3GLI - chains C and O of the 8 polymer chains in the assembly; structure by X-ray diffraction, 3.50 A resolution.

[Chain C]
Name: DNA polymerase III subunit tau
From: Escherichia coli
Notes: EC 2.7.7.7
UniProtKB: P06710 (DPO3X_ECOLI); residues 1-373 here = UniProt positions 1-373
Chain sequence (395 residues; row label = number of the first residue in the row; numbers below 1 keep their minus sign (Met-21 is residue -21)):
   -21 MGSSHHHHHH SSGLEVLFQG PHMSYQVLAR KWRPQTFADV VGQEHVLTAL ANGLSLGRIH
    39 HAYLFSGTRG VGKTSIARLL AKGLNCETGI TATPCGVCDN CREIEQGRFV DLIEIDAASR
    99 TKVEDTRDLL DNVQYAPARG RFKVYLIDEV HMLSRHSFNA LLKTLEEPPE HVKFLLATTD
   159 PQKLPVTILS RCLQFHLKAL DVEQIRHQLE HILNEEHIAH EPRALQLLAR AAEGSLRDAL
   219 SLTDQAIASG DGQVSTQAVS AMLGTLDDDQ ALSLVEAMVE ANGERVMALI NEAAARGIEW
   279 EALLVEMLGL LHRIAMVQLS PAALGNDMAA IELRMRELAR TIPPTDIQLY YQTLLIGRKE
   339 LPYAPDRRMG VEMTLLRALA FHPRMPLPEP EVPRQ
Unresolved in the structure: -21 to 3, 369-373
Sequence notes: expression tag (-21 to 0)
Bound ions: Mg2+: Thr52 (together with ADP); Zn2+: Cys64, Cys73, Cys76, Cys79
Small-molecule neighbours:
  - ADP / beryllium trifluoride, molecule 1: Ala7, Arg8, Trp10, Arg11, Pro12, Asp17, Val18, Val19, Gln21, Arg47, Gly48, Val49, Gly50, Lys51, Thr52, Ser53, Asp126, Glu127, Thr157, Gln186, Leu214, Arg215, Leu218
  - ADP / beryllium trifluoride, molecule 2: Glu144, Thr165, Ser168, Arg169
From the paper describing this entry:
  - mutagenesis - T157A: abolished catalytic activity on ATP (citing earlier work)

[Chain O]
Name: DNA polymerase III subunit psi
Notes: EC 2.7.7.7
UniProtKB: P28632 (HOLD_ECOLI); residue numbers follow UniProt; this construct covers 2-28
Chain sequence (27 residues; numbered 2 to 28; the number before each row is that of its first residue):
     2 TSRRDWQLQQ LGITQWSLRR PGALQGE

[How chain C and chain O interact]
Contacting residue pairs (21; chain C residue first):
  Gln296(C) - Leu25(O)
  Leu297(C) - Ala24(O)
  Leu297(C) - Leu25(O)  hydrophobic
  Leu297(C) - Glu28(O)
  Ser298(C) - Glu28(O)
  Pro299(C) - Glu28(O)
  Pro322(C) - Leu25(O)  hydrophobic
  Thr323(C) - Trp17(O)
  Thr323(C) - Ser18(O)
  Thr323(C) - Leu19(O)
  Gln326(C) - Trp17(O)
  Gln330(C) - Ile14(O)
  Gln330(C) - Thr15(O)
  Thr331(C) - Ile14(O)
  Ile334(C) - Leu12(O)
  Ile334(C) - Ile14(O)  hydrophobic
  Arg355(C) - Leu12(O)
  Arg355(C) - Ile14(O)
  Phe359(C) - Gln8(O)
  Phe359(C) - Leu9(O)  hydrophobic
  Phe359(C) - Leu12(O)  hydrophobic
Other interface residues (no listed pair), chain C (15 interface residues in all): Leu327, Ala358, Pro364
Other interface residues (no listed pair), chain O (14 interface residues in all): Arg5, Gly13, Gln26
Interface features reported in the paper:
  - interface residues, chain O: Ser3(O), Ile14(O), Arg20(O)
  - hot spots on chain O (mutagenesis) - W17S (55-fold): decreased binding to DNA polymerase III subunit tau (chain C)

[Overview]
The interface between chain C and chain O involves 15 residues on one side and 14 on the other. Ligands of
chain C: ADP / beryllium trifluoride. The Zn2+ site is built by Cys64(C), Cys73(C), Cys76(C) and Cys79(C). The
paper reports that T157A of chain C abolishes catalytic activity on ATP; interface residues Ser3(O), Ile14(O)
and Arg20(O).
Here chain C is DNA polymerase III subunit tau (Escherichia coli) and chain O is DNA polymerase III subunit
psi. Entry 3GLI (Crystal Structure of the E. coli clamp loader bound to Primer-Template DNA and Psi Peptide)
was determined by X-ray diffraction together with 3GLF, 3GLG and 3GLH from the same study.
